6SO3 - chains B and F of the 6 polymer chains in the assembly; structure by electron microscopy, 6.20 A resolution (low resolution: residue-level contacts below are approximate; hydrogen-bond / salt-bridge calls are withheld).

[Chain B]
Protein: Myosin 2 heavy chain striated muscle
Organism: Lethocerus indicus
Sequence (1953 residues; each row starts with the number of its first residue):
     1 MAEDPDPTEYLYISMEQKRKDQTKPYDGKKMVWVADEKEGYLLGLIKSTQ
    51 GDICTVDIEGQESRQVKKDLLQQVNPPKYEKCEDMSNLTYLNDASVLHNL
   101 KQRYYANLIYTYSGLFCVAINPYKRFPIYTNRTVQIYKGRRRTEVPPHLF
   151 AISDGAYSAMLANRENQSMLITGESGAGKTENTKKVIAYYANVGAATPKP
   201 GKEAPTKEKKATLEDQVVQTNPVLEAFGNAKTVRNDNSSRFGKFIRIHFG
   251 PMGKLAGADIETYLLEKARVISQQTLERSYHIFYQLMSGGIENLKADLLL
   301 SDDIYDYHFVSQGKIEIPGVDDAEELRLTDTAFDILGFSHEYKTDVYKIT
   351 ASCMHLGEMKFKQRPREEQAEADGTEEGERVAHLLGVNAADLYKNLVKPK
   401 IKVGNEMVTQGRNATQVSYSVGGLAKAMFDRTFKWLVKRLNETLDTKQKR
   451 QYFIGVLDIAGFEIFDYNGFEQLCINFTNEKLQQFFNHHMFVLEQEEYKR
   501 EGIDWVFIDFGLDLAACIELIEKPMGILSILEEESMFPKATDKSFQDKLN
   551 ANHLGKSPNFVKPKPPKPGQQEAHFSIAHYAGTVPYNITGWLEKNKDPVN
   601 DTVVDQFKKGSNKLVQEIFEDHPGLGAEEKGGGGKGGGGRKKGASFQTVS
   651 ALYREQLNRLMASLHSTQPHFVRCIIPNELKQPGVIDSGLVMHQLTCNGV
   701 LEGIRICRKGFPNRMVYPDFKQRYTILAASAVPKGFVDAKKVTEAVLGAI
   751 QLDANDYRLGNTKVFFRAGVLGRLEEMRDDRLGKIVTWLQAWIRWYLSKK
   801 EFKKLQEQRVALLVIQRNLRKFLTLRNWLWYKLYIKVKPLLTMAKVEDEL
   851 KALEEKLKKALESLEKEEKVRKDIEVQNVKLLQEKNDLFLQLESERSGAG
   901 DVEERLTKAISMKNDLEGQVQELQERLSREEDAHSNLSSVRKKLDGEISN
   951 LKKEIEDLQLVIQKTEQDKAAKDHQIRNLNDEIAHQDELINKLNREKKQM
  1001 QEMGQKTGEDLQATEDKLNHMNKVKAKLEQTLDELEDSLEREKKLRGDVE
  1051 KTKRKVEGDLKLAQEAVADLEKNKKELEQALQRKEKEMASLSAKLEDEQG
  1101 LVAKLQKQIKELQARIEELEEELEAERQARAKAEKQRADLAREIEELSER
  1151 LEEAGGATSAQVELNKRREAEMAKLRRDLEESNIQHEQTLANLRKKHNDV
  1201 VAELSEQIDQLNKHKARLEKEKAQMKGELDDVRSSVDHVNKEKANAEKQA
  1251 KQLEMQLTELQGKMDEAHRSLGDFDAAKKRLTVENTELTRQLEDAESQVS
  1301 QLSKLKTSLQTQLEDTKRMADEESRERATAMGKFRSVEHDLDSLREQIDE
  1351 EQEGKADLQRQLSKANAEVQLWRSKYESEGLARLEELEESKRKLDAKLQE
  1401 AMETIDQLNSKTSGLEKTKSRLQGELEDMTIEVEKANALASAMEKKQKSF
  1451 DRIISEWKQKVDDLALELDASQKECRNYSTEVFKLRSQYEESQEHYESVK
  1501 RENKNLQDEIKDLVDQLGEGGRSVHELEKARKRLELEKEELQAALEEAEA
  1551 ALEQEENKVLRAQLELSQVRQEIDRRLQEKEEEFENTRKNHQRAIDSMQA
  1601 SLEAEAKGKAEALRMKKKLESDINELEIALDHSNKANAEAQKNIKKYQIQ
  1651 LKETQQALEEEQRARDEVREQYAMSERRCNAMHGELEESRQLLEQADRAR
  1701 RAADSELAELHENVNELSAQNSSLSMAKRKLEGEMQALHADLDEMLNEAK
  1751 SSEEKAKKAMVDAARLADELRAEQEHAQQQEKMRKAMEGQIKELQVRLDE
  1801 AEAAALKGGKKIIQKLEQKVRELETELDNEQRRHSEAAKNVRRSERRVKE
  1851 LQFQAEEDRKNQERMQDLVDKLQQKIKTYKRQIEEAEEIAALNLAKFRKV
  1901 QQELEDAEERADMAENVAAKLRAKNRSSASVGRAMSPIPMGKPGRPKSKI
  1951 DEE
Disordered / not traced: 841-1953

[Chain F]
Protein: Myosin 2 regulatory light chain striated muscle
Organism: Lethocerus indicus
Sequence (196 residues; each row starts with the number of its first residue):
     1 MGDEEKKEKKKKSKKKSEEEGGDAAPAPPPPKPPSQKRRAQRSGSNVFAM
    51 FTQHQVQEFKEAFQLIDQDKDGFISKNDIRATFDSLGRLCTEQELDSMVA
   101 EAPGPINFTMFLTIFGDRIAGTDEEDVIVNAFNLFDEGEGKCKEETLKRS
   151 LTTWGEKFSQDEVEEALSEAPIDGNGLIDIKKFAQILTKGAEEEGA

[Interface between chain B and chain F]
Contacting residue pairs - 128 pairs, chain B then chain F:
  Lys803(B) - Glu137(F)
  Glu807(B) - Leu134(F)
  Gln808(B) - Leu134(F)
  Gln808(B) - Phe135(F)
  Gln808(B) - Asp136(F)
  Gln808(B) - Glu137(F)
  Arg809(B) - Gly155(F)
  Val810(B) - Gln36(F)
  Val810(B) - Arg39(F)
  Ala811(B) - Ala131(F)
  Ala811(B) - Phe132(F)
  Ala811(B) - Leu134(F)
  Ala811(B) - Phe135(F)
  Leu812(B) - Ser150(F)
  Leu812(B) - Trp154(F)
  Leu813(B) - Pro28(F)
  Leu813(B) - Pro29(F)
  Leu813(B) - Pro31(F)
  Leu813(B) - Gln36(F)
  Val814(B) - Gln36(F)
  Val814(B) - Arg39(F)
  Ile815(B) - Phe132(F)
  Ile815(B) - Phe135(F)
  Ile815(B) - Cys142(F)
  Ile815(B) - Leu147(F)
  Ile815(B) - Ser150(F)
  Gln816(B) - Pro28(F)
  Gln816(B) - Ser150(F)
  Gln816(B) - Leu151(F)
  Gln816(B) - Glu156(F)
  Gln816(B) - Phe158(F)
  Arg817(B) - Ser17(F)
  Arg817(B) - Glu18(F)
  Arg817(B) - Glu20(F)
  Arg817(B) - Ala27(F)
  Arg817(B) - Ala40(F)
  Arg817(B) - Thr122(F)
  Arg817(B) - Asp123(F)
  Asn818(B) - Asp123(F)
  Asn818(B) - Phe132(F)
  Leu819(B) - Leu147(F)
  Leu819(B) - Ser150(F)
  Leu819(B) - Val163(F)
  Arg820(B) - Ser17(F)
  Arg820(B) - Glu18(F)
  Arg820(B) - Glu20(F)
  Arg820(B) - Asp23(F)
  Arg820(B) - Pro26(F)
  Arg820(B) - Ala27(F)
  Arg820(B) - Gln93(F)
  Arg820(B) - Phe158(F)
  Arg820(B) - Glu162(F)
  Lys821(B) - Glu20(F)
  Lys821(B) - Gln93(F)
  Lys821(B) - Glu162(F)
  Phe822(B) - Leu147(F)
  Phe822(B) - Glu162(F)
  Phe822(B) - Val163(F)
  Phe822(B) - Ala166(F)
  Phe822(B) - Lys182(F)
  Leu823(B) - Arg88(F)
  Leu823(B) - Leu89(F)
  Leu823(B) - Cys90(F)
  Leu823(B) - Glu162(F)
  Leu823(B) - Glu165(F)
  Leu823(B) - Glu169(F)
  Thr824(B) - Arg88(F)
  Thr824(B) - Cys90(F)
  Thr824(B) - Thr91(F)
  Thr824(B) - Gln93(F)
  Thr824(B) - Glu94(F)
  Thr824(B) - Glu162(F)
  Leu825(B) - Arg88(F)
  Leu825(B) - Lys182(F)
  Arg826(B) - Glu144(F)
  Arg826(B) - Ala166(F)
  Arg826(B) - Glu169(F)
  Arg826(B) - Ala170(F)
  Arg826(B) - Leu177(F)
  Arg826(B) - Gln185(F)
  Arg826(B) - Gly190(F)
  Arg826(B) - Ala191(F)
  Asn827(B) - Arg88(F)
  Trp828(B) - Arg88(F)
  Trp828(B) - Glu101(F)
  Trp828(B) - Arg118(F)
  Trp828(B) - Thr122(F)
  Trp828(B) - Glu124(F)
  Trp828(B) - Gln185(F)
  Trp828(B) - Ile186(F)
  Leu829(B) - Glu58(F)
  Leu829(B) - Phe83(F)
  Leu829(B) - Glu101(F)
  Leu829(B) - Ile114(F)
  Trp830(B) - Gln53(F)
  Trp830(B) - Gln55(F)
  Trp830(B) - Val56(F)
  Trp830(B) - Glu58(F)
  Trp830(B) - Phe111(F)
  Trp830(B) - Phe115(F)
  Trp830(B) - Arg118(F)
  Tyr831(B) - Glu58(F)
  Tyr831(B) - Glu61(F)
  Tyr831(B) - Arg88(F)
  Tyr831(B) - Leu89(F)
  Tyr831(B) - Ala191(F)
  Tyr831(B) - Glu192(F)
  Tyr831(B) - Glu194(F)
  Tyr831(B) - Gly195(F)
  Tyr831(B) - Ala196(F)
  Lys832(B) - Arg118(F)
  Lys832(B) - Gln185(F)
  Lys832(B) - Ile186(F)
  Lys832(B) - Thr188(F)
  Lys832(B) - Lys189(F)
  Lys832(B) - Gly190(F)
  Leu833(B) - Pro171(F)
  Leu833(B) - Lys189(F)
  Leu833(B) - Gly190(F)
  Tyr834(B) - Gln55(F)
  Tyr834(B) - Glu58(F)
  Lys836(B) - Pro171(F)
  Val837(B) - Glu192(F)
  Lys838(B) - Ser168(F)
  Lys838(B) - Ala170(F)
  Lys838(B) - Ile172(F)
  Lys838(B) - Glu192(F)
  Pro839(B) - Glu192(F)
Other interface residues (no listed pair), chain B (36 interface residues in all): Gln806, Ile835, Leu840
Other interface residues (no listed pair), chain F (78 interface residues in all): Lys6, Pro30, Phe59, Ala62, Ile66, Ser97, Met98, Ile106, Lys148, Leu167

[Overview]
Chain B and chain F form an interface of 36 and 78 residues respectively.
Here chain B is Myosin 2 heavy chain striated muscle and chain F is Myosin 2 regulatory light chain striated
muscle, both from Lethocerus indicus. Entry 6SO3 (The interacting head motif in insect flight muscle myosin
thick filaments) was determined by electron microscopy.
